PDB entry 2ANO | X-ray diffraction, 2.68 A resolution | chain A

== Chain A ==
Protein: Dihydrofolate reductase
From: Escherichia coli
Notes: EC 1.5.1.3
UniProt: P0ABQ4 (DYR_ECOLI); residue numbers follow UniProt; this construct covers 1-159
Amino-acid sequence (159 residues; each row starts with the number of its first residue):
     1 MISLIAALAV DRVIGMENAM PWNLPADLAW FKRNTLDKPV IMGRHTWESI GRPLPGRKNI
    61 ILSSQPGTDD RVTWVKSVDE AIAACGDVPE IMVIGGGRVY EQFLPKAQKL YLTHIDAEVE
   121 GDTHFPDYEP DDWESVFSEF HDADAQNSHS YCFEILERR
Sequence notes: engineered mutation Asp-37 (Asn in P0ABQ4)
Swiss-Prot annotation at these positions:
  - binding site (substrate): Ile-5, Asp-27, Arg-52, Arg-57, Thr-113
  - binding site (NADP(+)): Ala-7, Val-13 to Ala-19, His-45, Thr-46, Ser-63, Ser-64, Lys-76, Gly-95 to Gln-102
  - natural variant: Leu-28 (L28R: In strain: B[RT500] isozyme 2), Trp-30 (W30G: In strain: 1810), Glu-154 (E154K: In strain: B[MB1428]; E154Q: In strain: 1810)
  - mutagenesis: Met-16 (M16F/S: Increases catalytic rate about 2-fold; M16N: Increases catalytic rate about 2-fold. Increases catalytic rate about 7-fold; when associated with L-20; Y-42; F-92; A-85 and S-152), Met-20 (M20I/V: Increases catalytic rate 2-fold; M20L: Increases catalytic rate 2.5-fold. Increases catalytic rate about 7-fold; when associated with N-16; Y-42; F-92; A-85 and S-152), Met-42 (M42V: Increases catalytic rate almost 2-fold; M42Y: Increases catalytic rate almost 2-fold. Increases catalytic rate about 7-fold; when associated with N-16; L-20; A-85; F-92 and S-152), Cys-85 (C85A: Decreases catalytic rate by one third. Increases catalytic rate about 7-fold; when associated with N-16; L-20; Y-42; F-92 and S-152), Met-92 (M92F: No effect. Increases catalytic rate about 7-fold; when associated with N-16; L-20; Y-42; A-85 and S-152; M92L: No effect), Cys-152 (C152S: Increases catalytic rate 1.5-fold. Increases catalytic rate about 7-fold; when associated with N-16; L-20; Y-42; A-85 and F-92)
Bound ions: Mn2+: Asp-116, His-149, Arg-159
Ligand contacts:
  - 817 (1-{[N-(1-imino-guanidino-methyl)]sulfanylmethyl}-3-trifluoromethyl-benzene): Ile-5, Ala-6, Ala-7, Met-20, Asp-27, Leu-28, Trp-30, Phe-31, Thr-46, Ser-49, Ile-50, Leu-54, Ile-94, Tyr-100, Thr-113
  - NADPH (NDP; NADPH dihydro-nicotinamide-adenine-dinucleotide phosphate): Ile-5, Ala-6, Ala-7, Ile-14, Gly-15, Met-16, Asn-18, Ala-19, Met-20, Trp-22, Gly-43, Arg-44, His-45, Thr-46, Leu-62, Ser-63, Ser-64, Gln-65, Lys-76, Ser-77, Val-78, Ile-94, Gly-95, Gly-96, Gly-97, Arg-98, Val-99, Tyr-100, Gln-102, Thr-123

== Summary ==
Bound to chain A: NADPH and compound 817. The Mn2+ site is built by Asp-116, His-149 and Arg-159. From
UniProt: 5 substrate-binding residues, 21 NADP+-binding residues and 6 mutagenesis sites.
Chain A is Dihydrofolate reductase (Escherichia coli); the structure, Crystal structure of E.coli
dihydrofolate reductase in complex with NADPH and the inhibitor MS-SH08-17, was determined by X-ray
diffraction, deposited together with 2ANQ.
